PDB entry 8Q84 | electron microscopy, 3.15 A resolution | chains L and N of the 25 polymer chains in the assembly

[Chain L]
Protein: DASH complex subunit DAD1
Source organism: Saccharomyces cerevisiae
UniProtKB: Q12248 (DAD1_YEAST); residue numbers follow UniProt; this construct covers 1-94
Amino-acid sequence (94 residues; each row starts with the number of its first residue):
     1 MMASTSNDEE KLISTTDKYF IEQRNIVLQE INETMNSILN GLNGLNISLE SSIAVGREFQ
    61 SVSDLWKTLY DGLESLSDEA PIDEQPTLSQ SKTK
Not modelled in the structure: 1-14, 76-94
UniProt features mapped onto this chain:
  - modified residue: Ser91 (Phosphoserine)
  - mutagenesis: Glu50 (E50D: Perturbs DASH complex formation and weakens microtubule attachments. Decreases sporulation efficiency and spore viability)

[Chain N]
Protein: DASH complex subunit DAD3
Source organism: Saccharomyces cerevisiae
UniProtKB: P69850 (DAD3_YEAST); residue numbers follow UniProt; this construct covers 1-94
Amino-acid sequence (94 residues; each row starts with the number of its first residue):
     1 MEHNLSPLQQ EVLDKYKQLS LDLKALDETI KELNYSQHRQ QHSQQETVSP DEILQEMRDI
    61 EVKIGLVGTL LKGSVYSLIL QRKQEQESLG SNSK
Not modelled in the structure: 1-2

[How chain L and chain N interact]
Residue-residue contacts - 35 pairs, chain L then chain N:
  Thr16(L) - Asn4(N)
  Thr16(L) - Leu5(N)
  Tyr19(L) - His3(N)
  Tyr19(L) - Leu5(N)  hydrophobic
  Phe20(L) - Leu5(N)  hydrophobic
  Phe20(L) - Gln9(N)
  Phe20(L) - Leu13(N)  hydrophobic
  Val27(L) - Tyr16(N)  hydrophobic
  Val27(L) - Lys17(N)
  Leu28(L) - Tyr16(N)  hydrophobic
  Glu30(L) - Ser20(N)  hydrogen bond
  Ile31(L) - Leu23(N)  hydrophobic
  Thr34(L) - Asp27(N)
  Met35(L) - Leu23(N)  hydrophobic
  Ser37(L) - Asp27(N)  hydrogen bond
  Ile38(L) - Leu23(N)  hydrophobic
  Ile38(L) - Leu26(N)  hydrophobic
  Ile38(L) - Asp27(N)
  Gly41(L) - Asn34(N)
  Leu42(L) - Ile30(N)  hydrophobic
  Leu45(L) - Asn34(N)
  Leu45(L) - Val48(N)  hydrophobic
  Ser48(L) - Val48(N)
  Ser48(L) - Ile53(N)
  Ser51(L) - Ile53(N)
  Ser52(L) - Ile53(N)
  Val55(L) - Leu54(N)  hydrophobic
  Val55(L) - Met57(N)  hydrophobic
  Val55(L) - Arg58(N)
  Phe59(L) - Ile60(N)  hydrophobic
  Phe59(L) - Glu61(N)
  Phe59(L) - Ile64(N)  hydrophobic
  Val62(L) - Ile64(N)  hydrophobic
  Val62(L) - Gly68(N)
  Trp66(L) - Val67(N)
Other interface residues (no listed pair), chain L (26 interface residues in all): Gln23, Arg24, Gly44, Leu49, Leu65
Other interface residues (no listed pair), chain N (26 interface residues in all): Leu33, Glu52, Lys72

[In short]
The chain L/chain N interface involves 26 residues from each chain; the contacts include 2 hydrogen bonds.
Polar pairs include Glu30(L)-Ser20(N) and Ser37(L)-Asp27(N). Curated annotation (UniProt) lists one
mutagenesis site on chain L.
Chain L is DASH complex subunit DAD1 and chain N is DASH complex subunit DAD3, both from Saccharomyces
cerevisiae; the structure, Outer kinetochore Dam1 protomer dimer Ndc80-Nuf2 coiled-coil complex, was
determined by electron microscopy together with 8Q85 from the same study.
